7TV0 - chains A and G; structure by X-ray diffraction, 2.60 A resolution.

Chain A:
Molecule: Bromodomain-containing protein 4
Source organism: Homo sapiens
Notes: fragment: bd1
UniProt: O60885 (BRD4_HUMAN); numbering as in UniProt (aligned over 42-180)
Chain sequence (139 residues; numbered 42 to 180; the number before each row is that of its first residue):
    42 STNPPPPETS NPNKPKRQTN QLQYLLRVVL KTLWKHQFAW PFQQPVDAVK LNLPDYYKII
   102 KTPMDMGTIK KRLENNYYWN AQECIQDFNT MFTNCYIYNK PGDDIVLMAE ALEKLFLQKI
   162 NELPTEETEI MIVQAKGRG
Disordered / not traced: 42-43, 178-180
Curated features (UniProtKB/Swiss-Prot):
  - site: N140 (Acetylated histone binding)
  - cross-link: K99 (Glycyl lysine isopeptide (Lys-Gly) (interchain with G-Cter in SUMO2))
  - natural variant: D145 (D145G: Found in a patient with a neurodevelopmental syndrome; uncertain significance)
  - mutagenesis: N140 (N140A: Abolishes binding to acetylated histones)

Chain G:
Molecule: Envelope small membrane protein
Chain sequence (12 residues; numbered 5 to 16; the number before each row is that of its first residue):
     5 KPSFYVYSRV KN
Modified / non-standard residues: K5 (N(6)-acetyllysine; ALY); K15 (N(6)-acetyllysine; ALY)

Chain A / chain G interface:
Pairs across the interface - 17 pairs, chain A then chain G:
  W81(A) - V10(G)
  W81(A) - Y11(G)
  W81(A) - V14(G)  hydrophobic
  P82(A) - K15(G)
  F83(A) - K15(G)
  Q85(A) - Y11(G)  hydrogen bond
  V87(A) - K15(G)
  K91(A) - F8(G)
  L92(A) - Y11(G)
  L92(A) - S12(G)
  L94(A) - K15(G)
  C136(A) - K15(G)
  N140(A) - K15(G)
  N140(A) - N16(G)
  K141(A) - N16(G)
  I146(A) - V14(G)
  I146(A) - K15(G)
Interface residues without a listed pair, chain A (15 interface residues in all): Y97, Y139, D145

Summary:
Chain A and chain G form an interface of 15 and 7 residues respectively; the contacts include 1 hydrogen bond.
Its one hydrogen-bonded contact is Q85(A)-Y11(G). From UniProt: one mutagenesis site on chain A.
Chain A is Bromodomain-containing protein 4 (Homo sapiens) and chain G is Envelope small membrane protein; the
structure, Crystal structure of BRD4 bromodomain 1 in complex with dual-acetylated SARS-CoV-2 E, was
determined by X-ray diffraction, deposited together with 7TUQ.
